PDB entry 5EXA | X-ray diffraction, 1.95 A resolution | chains A and B of the 4 polymer chains in the assembly

[Chain A (and B)]
Protein: 14-3-3 protein zeta/delta
Source organism: Homo sapiens
Notes: chain B of this document is another copy of the same molecule, construct and numbering; everything in this record applies to it too
Reference sequence: P63104 (1433Z_HUMAN); residues 1-230 here = UniProt positions 1-230
Chain sequence (230 residues; each row starts with the number of its first residue):
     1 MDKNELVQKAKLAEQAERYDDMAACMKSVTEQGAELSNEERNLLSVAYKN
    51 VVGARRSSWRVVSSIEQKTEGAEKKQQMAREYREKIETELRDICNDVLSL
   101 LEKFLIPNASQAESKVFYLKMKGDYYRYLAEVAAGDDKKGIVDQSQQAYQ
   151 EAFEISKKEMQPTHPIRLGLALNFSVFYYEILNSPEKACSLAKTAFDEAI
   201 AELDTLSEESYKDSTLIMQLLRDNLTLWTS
Disordered / not traced: 1 (chain B: fully traced)
Residues lining bound ligands:
  - Fusicoccin A-THF derivative (5SO): R41, N42, S45, V46, F117, K120, M121, P165, I166, G169, D213, I217
  - benzoic acid (BEZ): F196, I200, M218, Q219, R222

[Chain A / chain B interface]
Residue-residue contacts (33; chain A residue first):
  E5(A) with M78(B)
  Q8(A) with M78(B)
  K9(A) with M78(B); Y82(B)
  L12(A) with A79(B), hydrophobic; Y82(B), hydrophobic
  A13(A) with Y82(B)
  Q15(A) with V61(B); I65(B)
  A16(A) with S58(B), hydrogen bond (backbone-side chain); V62(B), hydrophobic
  R18(A) with S58(B); Y82(B), hydrogen bond; E89(B), salt bridge
  D21(A) with Y82(B), hydrogen bond; K85(B), salt bridge
  S58(A) with A16(B), hydrogen bond (side chain-backbone); R18(B)
  V61(A) with Q15(B)
  I65(A) with L12(B), hydrophobic; Q15(B)
  K75(A) with Q8(B), hydrogen bond
  M78(A) with E5(B); Q8(B); K9(B); L12(B), hydrophobic
  A79(A) with L12(B), hydrophobic
  Y82(A) with L12(B), hydrophobic; A13(B); R18(B), hydrogen bond; D21(B), hydrogen bond
  K85(A) with D21(B)
  E89(A) with R18(B), salt bridge
Other interface residues (no listed pair), chain A (21 interface residues in all): R55, V62, I86
Other interface residues (no listed pair), chain B (20 interface residues in all): R55, I86

[Overview]
21 residues of chain A and 20 residues of chain B are in contact, with 7 hydrogen bonds and 3 salt bridges.
Among the polar pairs are R18(A)-E89(B), D21(A)-K85(B) and A16(A)-S58(B). Bound to chain A: Fusicoccin A-THF
derivative and benzoic acid.
Chain A and chain B are both 14-3-3 protein zeta/delta (Homo sapiens); the structure, Small-molecule
stabilization of the 14-3-3/Gab2 PPI interface, was determined by X-ray diffraction (same publication as
5EWZ).
